PDB entry 8K4A | electron microscopy, 2.64 A resolution | chains M and P of the 17 polymer chains in the assembly

== Chain M ==
Name: VP8
From: Banna virus
Reference sequence: W0G587 (W0G587_9REOV); residues 1-302 here = UniProt positions 1-302
Amino-acid sequence (302 residues; numbered 1 to 302; the number before each row is that of its first residue):
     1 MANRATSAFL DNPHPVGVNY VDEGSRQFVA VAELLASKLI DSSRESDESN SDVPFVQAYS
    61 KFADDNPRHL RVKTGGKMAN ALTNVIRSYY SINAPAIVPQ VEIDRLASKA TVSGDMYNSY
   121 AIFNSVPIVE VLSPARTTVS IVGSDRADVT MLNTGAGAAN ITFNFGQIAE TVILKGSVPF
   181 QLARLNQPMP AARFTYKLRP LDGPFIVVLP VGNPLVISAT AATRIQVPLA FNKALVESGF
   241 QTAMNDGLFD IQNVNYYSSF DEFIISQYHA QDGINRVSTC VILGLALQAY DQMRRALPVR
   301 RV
Not modelled in the structure: 1, 300-302
Sequence notes: conflict R136 (Gln in W0G587), L185 (Met in W0G587), S266 (Ala in W0G587)

== Chain P ==
Name: VP10
From: Banna virus
Reference sequence: A0A2H4QDD3 (A0A2H4QDD3_9REOV); residues 1-249 here = UniProt positions 1-249
Amino-acid sequence (249 residues; each row starts with the number of its first residue):
     1 MDVLSKGSLK ELLAHLEKTP LEEAISYRIG TVPYQNVLIS RNEYYNQLYP DTTSLIDGVS
    61 REGQRNVNGL IMSIISYVVS GSGHYIPNIG FMLLRRSILD ILTKHDTGLV TNNLNYGIIA
   121 RNLTVSKMNC EQRKRMLICF KLLAYKDGNQ NDYEIYLNQN IPLKQIAPNF IPGDMRTVIH
   181 NQDQLAIVGI PAYRLTQSTE LSIRDDNAKS YKLGYVDWYN SNSFLRERSE FNLIRLKDRD
   241 TKYGKLNGW
Sequence notes: conflict V79 (Ile in A0A2H4QDD3)

== Chain M / chain P interface ==
Residue-residue contacts (17):
  N19(M) - I89(P)
  D22(M) - F91(P)
  D22(M) - R95(P)  salt bridge
  I92(M) - N88(P)
  A94(M) - N88(P)
  P95(M) - Y85(P)
  P95(M) - N88(P)
  A96(M) - Y27(P)
  A96(M) - N88(P)  hydrogen bond (backbone-side chain)
  P99(M) - E22(P)
  P99(M) - Y27(P)  hydrophobic
  Q100(M) - E22(P)  hydrogen bond (backbone-side chain)
  Q100(M) - F91(P)
  Q100(M) - L94(P)
  Q100(M) - R95(P)  hydrogen bond
  V101(M) - E22(P)  hydrogen bond (backbone-side chain)
  D104(M) - R95(P)  salt bridge
Other interface residues (no listed pair), chain M (12 interface residues in all): I97, V98

== In short ==
The interface between chain M and chain P involves 12 residues on one side and 8 on the other; the contacts
include 4 hydrogen bonds and 2 salt bridges. Among the polar pairs are D22(M)-R95(P), D104(M)-R95(P) and
A96(M)-N88(P).
Chain M is VP8 and chain P is VP10, both from Banna virus; the structure, Structure of Banna virus core, was
determined by electron microscopy, deposited together with 8K42, 8K43 and 8K49.
